8YHE - chains A and M of the 14 polymer chains in the assembly; structure by electron microscopy, 3.07 A resolution.

[Chain A]
Name: protein structure
Amino-acid sequence (200 residues; each row starts with the number of its first residue):
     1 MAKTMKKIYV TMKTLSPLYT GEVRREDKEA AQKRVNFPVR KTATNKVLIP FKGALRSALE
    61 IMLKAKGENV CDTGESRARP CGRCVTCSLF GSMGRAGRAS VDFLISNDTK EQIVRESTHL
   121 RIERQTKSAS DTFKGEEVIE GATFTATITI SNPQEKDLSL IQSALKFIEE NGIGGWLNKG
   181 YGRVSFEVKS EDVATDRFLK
Unresolved in the structure: 1-2, 15-44, 107-142, 154-155, 171-184, 200
Bound ions: Zn2+: Cys71, Cys81, Cys84, Cys87

[Chain M]
Molecule: 48-nt RNA strand
Sequence (48 nucleotides; row label = number of the first residue in the row; numbers below 1 keep their minus sign (G-8 is residue -8)):
    -8 GUUAAAACUC UUCUCAUGCU GGAUUCGAAA UUAGGUGCGC UUCGCGUU
Unresolved in the structure: 38-39

[How chain A and chain M interact]
Pairs across the interface - 18 pairs, chain A then chain M:
  Lys52(A) with U33(M), salt bridge to the phosphate; C34(M), salt bridge to the phosphate
  Ala54(A) with G35(M), base contact
  Arg56(A) with U33(M), hydrogen bond to the phosphate; C34(M), salt bridge to the phosphate
  Ser57(A) with G35(M), hydrogen bond to the base
  Thr73(A) with G35(M), phosphate contact
  Ala78(A) with U33(M), base contact
  Phe90(A) with U33(M), phosphate contact
  Gly91(A) with U33(M), sugar contact
  Ser92(A) with U32(M), hydrogen bond to the sugar; U33(M), sugar contact
  Met93(A) with U32(M), hydrogen bond to the sugar
  Gly94(A) with U32(M), sugar contact
  Arg95(A) with U32(M), hydrogen bond to the sugar
  Ala96(A) with U32(M), phosphate contact; U33(M), phosphate contact
  Gly97(A) with U33(M), hydrogen bond to the phosphate
Also at the interface, not in a pair above, chain A (17 interface residues in all): Pro50, Gly53, Pro80

[Overview]
17 residues of chain A and 4 residues of chain M are in contact; the contacts include 6 hydrogen bonds and 3
salt bridges. Polar pairs include Ser57(A)-G35(M), Ser92(A)-U32(M) and Met93(A)-U32(M). Cys71(A), Cys81(A),
Cys84(A) and Cys87(A) form the Zn2+ site.
Chain A is protein structure and chain M is a 48-nt RNA strand; the structure, Cryo-EM structure of CTR-bound
type VII CRISPR-Cas complex at post-state II, was determined by electron microscopy (same publication as 8YHD,
8Z4J, 8Z4L, 8Z99, 8Z9C and 8Z9E).
